PDB entry 8PSJ | electron microscopy, 3.40 A resolution | chains B and G of the 3 polymer chains in the assembly

== Chain B ==
Protein: Fatty acid synthase subunit alpha
Source organism: Saccharomyces cerevisiae
Notes: EC 2.3.1.86, 1.1.1.100, 2.3.1.41
Reference sequence: P19097 (FAS2_YEAST); residue numbers follow UniProt; this construct covers 1-1887
Amino-acid sequence (1887 residues; each row starts with the number of its first residue):
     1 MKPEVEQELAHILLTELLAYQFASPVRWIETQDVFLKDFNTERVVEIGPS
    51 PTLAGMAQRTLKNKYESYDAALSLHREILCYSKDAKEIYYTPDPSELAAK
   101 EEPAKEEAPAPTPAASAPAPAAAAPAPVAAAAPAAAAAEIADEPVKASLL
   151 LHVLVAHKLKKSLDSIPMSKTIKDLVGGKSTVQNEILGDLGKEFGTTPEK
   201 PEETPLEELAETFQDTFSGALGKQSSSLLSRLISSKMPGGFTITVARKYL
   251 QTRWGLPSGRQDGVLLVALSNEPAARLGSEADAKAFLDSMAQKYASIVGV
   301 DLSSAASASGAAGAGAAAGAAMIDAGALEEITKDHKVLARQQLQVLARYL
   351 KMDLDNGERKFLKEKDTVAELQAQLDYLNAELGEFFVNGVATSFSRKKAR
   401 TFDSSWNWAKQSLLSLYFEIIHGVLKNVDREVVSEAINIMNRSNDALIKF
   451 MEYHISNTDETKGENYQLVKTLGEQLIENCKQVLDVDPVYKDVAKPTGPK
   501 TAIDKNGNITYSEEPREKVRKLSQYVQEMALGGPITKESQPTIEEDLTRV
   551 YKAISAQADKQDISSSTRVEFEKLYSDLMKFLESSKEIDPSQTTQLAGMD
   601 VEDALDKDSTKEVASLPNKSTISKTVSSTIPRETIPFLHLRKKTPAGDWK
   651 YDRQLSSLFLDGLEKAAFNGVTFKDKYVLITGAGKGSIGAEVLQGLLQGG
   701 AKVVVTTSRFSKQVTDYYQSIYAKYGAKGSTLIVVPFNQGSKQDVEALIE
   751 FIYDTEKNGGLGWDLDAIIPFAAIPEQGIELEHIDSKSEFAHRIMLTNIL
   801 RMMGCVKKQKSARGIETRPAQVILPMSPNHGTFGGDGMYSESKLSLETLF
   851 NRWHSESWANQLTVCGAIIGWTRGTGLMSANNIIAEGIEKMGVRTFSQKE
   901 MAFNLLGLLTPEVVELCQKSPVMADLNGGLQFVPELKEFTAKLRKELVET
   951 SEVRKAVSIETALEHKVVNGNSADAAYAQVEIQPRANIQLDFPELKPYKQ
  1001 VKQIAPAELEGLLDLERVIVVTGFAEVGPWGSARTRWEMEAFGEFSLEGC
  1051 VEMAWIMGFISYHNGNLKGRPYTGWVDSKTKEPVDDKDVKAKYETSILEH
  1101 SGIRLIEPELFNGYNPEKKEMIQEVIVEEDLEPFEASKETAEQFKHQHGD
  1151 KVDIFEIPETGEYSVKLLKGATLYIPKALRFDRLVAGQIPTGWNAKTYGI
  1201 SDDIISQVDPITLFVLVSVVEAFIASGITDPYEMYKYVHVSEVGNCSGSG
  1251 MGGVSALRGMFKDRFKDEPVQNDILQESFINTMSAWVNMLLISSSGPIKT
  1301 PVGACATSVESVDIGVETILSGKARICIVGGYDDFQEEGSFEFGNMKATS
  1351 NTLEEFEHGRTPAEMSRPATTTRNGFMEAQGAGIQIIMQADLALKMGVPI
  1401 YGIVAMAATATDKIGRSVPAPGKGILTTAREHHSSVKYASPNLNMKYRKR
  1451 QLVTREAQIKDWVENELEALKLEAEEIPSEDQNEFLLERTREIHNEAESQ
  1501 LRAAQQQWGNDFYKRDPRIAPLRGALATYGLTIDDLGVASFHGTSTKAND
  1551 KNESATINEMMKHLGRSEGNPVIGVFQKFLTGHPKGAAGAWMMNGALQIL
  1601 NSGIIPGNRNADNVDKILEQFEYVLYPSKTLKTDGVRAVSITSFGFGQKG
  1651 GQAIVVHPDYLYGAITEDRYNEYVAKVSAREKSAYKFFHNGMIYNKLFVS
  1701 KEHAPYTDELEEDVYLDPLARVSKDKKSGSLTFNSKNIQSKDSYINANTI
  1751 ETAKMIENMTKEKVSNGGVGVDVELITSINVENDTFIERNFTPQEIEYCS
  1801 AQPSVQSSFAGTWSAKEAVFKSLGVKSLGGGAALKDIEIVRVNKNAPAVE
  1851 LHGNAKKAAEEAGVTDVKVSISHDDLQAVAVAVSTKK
Unresolved in the structure: 1-139, 303-1887
Covalently attached groups: 4'-phosphopantetheine (PNS) linked to S180
UniProt features mapped onto this chain:
  - active site (For beta-ketoacyl synthase activity): C1305, H1542, H1583
  - binding site (acetyl-CoA): D1772 to E1774, Y1798, S1808, E1817 to S1827, R1841 to K1844, I1871 to H1873
  - binding site (Mg(2+)): D1772, V1773, E1774, S1872, H1873
  - modified residue: S50 (Phosphoserine), S180 (O-(pantetheine 4'-phosphoryl)serine), S523 (Phosphoserine), S958 (Phosphoserine), S1440 (Phosphoserine)
  - cross-link: K37 (Glycyl lysine isopeptide (Lys-Gly) (interchain with G-Cter in ubiquitin))
  - mutagenesis: G1250 (G1250S: Cerulenin-resistance), V1769 (V1769D: Does not affect oligomerization; when associated with S-1771 and L-1773 or S-1771; L-1773; S-1879 and E-1881), G1770 (G1770D: Loss of transferase activity), V1771 (V1771S: Does not affect oligomerization but lacks transferase activity; when associated with D-1769 and L-1773 or D-1769; L-1773; S-1879 and E-1881), D1772 (D1772S: Loss of transferase activity; when associated with S-1774), V1773 (V1773L: Does not affect oligomerization but lacks transferase activity; when associated with D-1769 and S-1771 or D-1769; S-1771; S-1879 and E-1881), E1774 (E1774S: Loss of transferase activity; when associated with S-1772), R1841 (R1841A: Loss off transferase activity), V1879 (V1879S: Does not affect oligomerization but lacks transferase activity; when associated with D-1769; S-1771; L-1773 and E-1881), V1881 (V1881E: Does not affect oligomerization but lacks transferase activity; when associated with D-1769; S-1771; L-1773 and S-1879)

== Chain G ==
Protein: Fatty acid synthase subunit beta
Source organism: Saccharomyces cerevisiae
Notes: EC 2.3.1.86, 4.2.1.59, 1.3.1.9, 2.3.1.38, 2.3.1.39, 3.1.2.14
Reference sequence: P07149 (FAS1_YEAST); residue numbers follow UniProt; this construct covers 1-2051
Amino-acid sequence (2051 residues; numbered 1 to 2051; the number before each row is that of its first residue):
     1 MDAYSTRPLTLSHGSLEHVLLVPTASFFIASQLQEQFNKILPEPTEGFAA
    51 DDEPTTPAELVGKFLGYVSSLVEPSKVGQFDQVLNLCLTEFENCYLEGND
   101 IHALAAKLLQENDTTLVKTKELIKNYITARIMAKRPFDKKSNSALFRAVG
   151 EGNAQLVAIFGGQGNTDDYFEELRDLYQTYHVLVGDLIKFSAETLSELIR
   201 TTLDAEKVFTQGLNILEWLENPSNTPDKDYLLSIPISCPLIGVIQLAHYV
   251 VTAKLLGFTPGELRSYLKGATGHSQGLVTAVAIAETDSWESFFVSVRKAI
   301 TVLFFIGVRCYEAYPNTSLPPSILEDSLENNEGVPSPMLSISNLTQEQVQ
   351 DYVNKTNSHLPAGKQVEISLVNGAKNLVVSGPPQSLYGLNLTLRKAKAPS
   401 GLDQSRIPFSERKLKFSNRFLPVASPFHSHLLVPASDLINKDLVKNNVSF
   451 NAKDIQIPVYDTFDGSDLRVLSGSISERIVDCIIRLPVKWETTTQFKATH
   501 ILDFGPGGASGLGVLTHRNKDGTGVRVIVAGTLDINPDDDYGFKQEIFDV
   551 TSNGLKKNPNWLEEYHPKLIKNKSGKIFVETKFSKLIGRPPLLVPGMTPC
   601 TVSPDFVAATTNAGYTIELAGGGYFSAAGMTAAIDSVVSQIEKGSTFGIN
   651 LIYVNPFMLQWGIPLIKELRSKGYPIQFLTIGAGVPSLEVASEYIETLGL
   701 KYLGLKPGSIDAISQVINIAKAHPNFPIALQWTGGRGGGHHSFEDAHTPM
   751 LQMYSKIRRHPNIMLIFGSGFGSADDTYPYLTGEWSTKFDYPPMPFDGFL
   801 FGSRVMIAKEVKTSPDAKKCIAACTGVPDDKWEQTYKKPTGGIVTVRSEM
   851 GEPIHKIATRGVMLWKEFDETIFNLPKNKLVPTLEAKRDYIISRLNADFQ
   901 KPWFATVNGQARDLATMTYEEVAKRLVELMFIRSTNSWFDVTWRTFTGDF
   951 LRRVEERFTKSKTLSLIQSYSLLDKPDEAIEKVFNAYPAAREQFLNAQDI
  1001 DHFLSMCQNPMQKPVPFVPVLDRRFEIFFKKDSLWQSEHLEAVVDQDVQR
  1051 TCILHGPVAAQFTKVIDEPIKSIMDGIHDGHIKKLLHQYYGDDESKIPAV
  1101 EYFGGESPVDVQSQVDSSSVSEDSAVFKATSSTDEESWFKALAGSEINWR
  1151 HASFLCSFITQDKMFVSNPIRKVFKPSQGMVVEISNGNTSSKTVVTLSEP
  1201 VQGELKPTVILKLLKENIIQMEMIENRTMDGKPVSLPLLYNFNPDNGFAP
  1251 ISEVMEDRNQRIKEMYWKLWIDEPFNLDFDPRDVIKGKDFEITAKEVYDF
  1301 THAVGNNCEDFVSRPDRTMLAPMDFAIVVGWRAIIKAIFPNTVDGDLLKL
  1351 VHLSNGYKMIPGAKPLQVGDVVSTTAVIESVVNQPTGKIVDVVGTLSRNG
  1401 KPVMEVTSSFFYRGNYTDFENTFQKTVEPVYQMHIKTSKDIAVLRSKEWF
  1451 QLDDEDFDLLNKTLTFETETEVTFKNANIFSSVKCFGPIKVELPTKETVE
  1501 IGIVDYEAGASHGNPVVDFLKRNGSTLEQKVNLENPIPIAVLDSYTPSTN
  1551 EPYARVSGDLNPIHVSRHFASYANLPGTITHGMFSSASVRALIENWAADS
  1601 VSSRVRGYTCQFVDMVLPNTALKTSIQHVGMINGRKLIKFETRNEDDVVV
  1651 LTGEAEIEQPVTTFVFTGQGSQEQGMGMDLYKTSKAAQDVWNRADNHFKD
  1701 TYGFSILDIVINNPVNLTIHFGGEKGKRIRENYSAMIFETIVDGKLKTEK
  1751 IFKEINEHSTSYTFRSEKGLLSATQFTQPALTLMEKAAFEDLKSKGLIPA
  1801 DATFAGHSLGEYAALASLADVMSIESLVEVVFYRGMTMQVAVPRDELGRS
  1851 NYGMIAINPGRVAASFSQEALQYVVERVGKRTGWLVEIVNYNVENQQYVA
  1901 AGDLRALDTVTNVLNFIKLQKIDIIELQKSLSLEEVEGHLFEIIDEASKK
  1951 SAVKPRPLKLERGFACIPLVGISVPFHSTYLMNGVKPFKSFLKKNIIKEN
  2001 VKVARLAGKYIPNLTAKPFQVTKEYFQDVYDLTGSEPIKEIIDNWEKYEQ
  2051 S
Unresolved in the structure: 1-4, 1111-1120, 2051
Residues lining bound ligands:
  - FMN (flavin mononucleotide): P595, G596, M597, T598, C600, N650, I652, G682, A683, K706, T733, R736, G737, G738, G739, S769, G770, F771, L800, F801, G802, S803, M806, L1054, H1055, G1056, A1059
  - 4'-phosphopantetheine (PNS): G162, Q163, G164, N165, H273, S274, M338, S340, L370, N372, N376, V378, L421, F427, H428, S510, G511, L515
UniProt features mapped onto this chain:
  - active site: S274 (For acetyltransferase activity), S1808 (For malonyltransferase activity)
  - modified residue: M1 (N-acetylmethionine), T733 (Phosphothreonine), S1121 (Phosphoserine)
  - cross-link: K1364 (Glycyl lysine isopeptide (Lys-Gly) (interchain with G-Cter in ubiquitin))

== How chain B and chain G interact ==
Contacting residue pairs (28; chain B residue first):
  T171(B) - S400(G)
  K173(B) - S417(G)  hydrogen bond
  K173(B) - R419(G)  hydrogen bond (backbone-side chain)
  D174(B) - N331(G)  hydrogen bond
  D174(B) - R419(G)
  G177(B) - R419(G)  hydrogen bond (backbone-side chain)
  G178(B) - R419(G)
  K179(B) - D167(G)
  S180(B) - S510(G)  hydrogen bond (backbone-side chain)
  T181(B) - T166(G)
  T181(B) - S510(G)  hydrogen bond (backbone-side chain)
  N184(B) - A509(G)  hydrogen bond (side chain-backbone)
  N184(B) - S510(G)  hydrogen bond
  T196(B) - N718(G)  hydrogen bond
  E199(B) - I710(G)
  E199(B) - S714(G)
  E199(B) - M753(G)
  E199(B) - K756(G)  salt bridge
  E203(B) - S400(G)
  P205(B) - S400(G)
  P205(B) - G401(G)
  S230(B) - A49(G)
  R231(B) - A49(G)
  R231(B) - T115(G)
  S234(B) - T45(G)
  S234(B) - A50(G)  hydrogen bond (side chain-backbone)
  T242(B) - E46(G)
  I243(B) - E46(G)
Also at the interface, not in a pair above, chain B (24 interface residues in all): T216, S227, G239, G240, F241, R276
Also at the interface, not in a pair above, chain G (27 interface residues in all): E43, D113, N330, K415, G507, L688, K721, Q752

== Summary ==
24 residues of chain B face 27 of chain G across their interface; the contacts include 10 hydrogen bonds and 1
salt bridge. Among the polar pairs are E199(B)-K756(G), K173(B)-S417(G) and K173(B)-R419(G). Ligands of chain
G: 4'-phosphopantetheine and flavin mononucleotide. Covalently linked 4'-phosphopantetheine: at S180(B).
Here chain B is Fatty acid synthase subunit alpha and chain G is Fatty acid synthase subunit beta, both from
Saccharomyces cerevisiae. Entry 8PSJ (Asymmetric unit of the yeast fatty acid synthase in the semi rotated
state with ACP at ...) was determined by electron microscopy, deposited together with 8PRV, 8PRW, 8PS1, 8PS2,
8PS8, 8PS9 and 7 further entries.
